4MKQ - chains A and C of the 4 polymer chains in the assembly; structure by X-ray diffraction, 2.65 A resolution.

Chain A:
Name: Monalysin
From: Pseudomonas entomophila
UniProtKB: Q1I8U1 (Q1I8U1_PSEE4); numbering as in UniProt; present here: 36-101, 171-271
Sequence (169 residues; each row starts with the number of its first residue; note: 67 numbers in that range are skipped by the numbering (no residue carries them; nothing is unmodelled there)):
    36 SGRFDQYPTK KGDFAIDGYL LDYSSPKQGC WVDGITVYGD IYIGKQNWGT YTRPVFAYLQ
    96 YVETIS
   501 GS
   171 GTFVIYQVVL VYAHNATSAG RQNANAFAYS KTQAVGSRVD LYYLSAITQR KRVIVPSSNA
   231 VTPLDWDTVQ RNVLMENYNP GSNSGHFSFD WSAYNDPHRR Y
Differences from the reference sequence: linker (501-502)

Chain C:
Name: Monalysin
From: Pseudomonas entomophila
UniProtKB: Q1I8U1 (Q1I8U1_PSEE4); numbering as in UniProt (aligned over 9-35)
Sequence (27 residues; numbered 9 to 35; the number before each row is that of its first residue):
     9 QPQSHSIELD EVSKEAASTR AALTSNL
Unresolved in the structure: 18-35

How chain A and chain C interact:
Pairs across the interface (31):
  Y73(A) - S12(C)
  Y73(A) - H13(C)  hydrogen bond
  D75(A) - H13(C)  salt bridge
  Q81(A) - I15(C)  hydrogen bond (side chain-backbone)
  Q81(A) - E16(C)
  Q81(A) - L17(C)  hydrogen bond (side chain-backbone)
  W83(A) - S14(C)
  W83(A) - E16(C)
  G84(A) - H13(C)
  G84(A) - S14(C)  hydrogen bond (backbone-side chain)
  Y86(A) - P10(C)  hydrophobic
  Y86(A) - Q11(C)  hydrogen bond (side chain-backbone)
  N185(A) - P10(C)
  T187(A) - S12(C)  hydrogen bond
  T187(A) - S14(C)  hydrogen bond
  S188(A) - S12(C)
  S188(A) - S14(C)
  S188(A) - E16(C)
  R191(A) - E16(C)
  Q192(A) - E16(C)
  Q192(A) - L17(C)
  V205(A) - Q9(C)
  R208(A) - P10(C)  hydrogen bond (side chain-backbone)
  R208(A) - S12(C)
  D210(A) - P10(C)
  W261(A) - P10(C)  hydrophobic
  Y264(A) - Q11(C)
  Y264(A) - S12(C)
  Y264(A) - H13(C)
  N265(A) - Q11(C)  hydrogen bond
  R270(A) - H13(C)  hydrogen bond
Also at the interface, not in a pair above, chain A (19 interface residues in all): Y212

Overview:
The interface between chain A and chain C involves 19 residues on one side and 9 on the other; the contacts
include 10 hydrogen bonds and 1 salt bridge. Among the polar pairs are D75(A)-H13(C), Y73(A)-H13(C) and
Q81(A)-I15(C).
Here chain A is Monalysin and chain C is Monalysin, both from Pseudomonas entomophila. Entry 4MKQ (Crystal
structure of the Pore-Forming Toxin Monalysin mutant deleted of the membrane-spanning domain) was determined
by X-ray diffraction together with 4MJT and 4MKO from the same study.
